PDB entry 6ESQ | X-ray diffraction, 2.95 A resolution | chains I and K of the 12 polymer chains in the assembly

Chain I (and K):
Molecule: HydroxyMethylGlutaryl-CoA synthase
Source organism: Methanothermococcus thermolithotrophicus
Notes: EC 2.3.3.10; engineered mutation(s): wild-type; chain K of this document is another copy of the same molecule, construct and numbering; everything in this record applies to it too
Chain sequence (349 residues; numbered 1 to 349; the number before each row is that of its first residue):
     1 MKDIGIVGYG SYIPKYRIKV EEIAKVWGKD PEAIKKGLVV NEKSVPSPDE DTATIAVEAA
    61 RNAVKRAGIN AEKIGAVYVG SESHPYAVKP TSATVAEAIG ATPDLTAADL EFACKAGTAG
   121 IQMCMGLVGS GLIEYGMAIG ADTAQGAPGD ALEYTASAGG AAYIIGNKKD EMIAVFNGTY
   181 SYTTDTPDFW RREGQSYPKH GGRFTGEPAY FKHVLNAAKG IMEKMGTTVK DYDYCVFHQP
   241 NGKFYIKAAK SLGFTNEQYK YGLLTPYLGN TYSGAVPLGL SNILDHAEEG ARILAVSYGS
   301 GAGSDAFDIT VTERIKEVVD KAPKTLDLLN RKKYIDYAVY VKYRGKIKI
Not modelled in the structure: 1, 349
Bound ions: Na+ near Val88 (its only coordinating residue here); K+: Glu111 (shared with Glu111(K) of chain K)
What the authors report for this chain:
  - catalytic residues: Cys114

Interface between chain I and chain K:
Pairs across the interface (103):
  Tyr78(I) with Met123(K), hydrophobic
  Glu82(I) with Val88(K)
  Tyr86(I) with Trp190(K); Arg191(K); Arg192(K)
  Ala87(I) with Arg191(K), hydrogen bond (backbone-backbone); Arg192(K); Glu193(K)
  Val88(I) with Glu82(K); Arg191(K), hydrogen bond (backbone-backbone)
  Lys89(I) with Asp185(K), salt bridge; Thr186(K); Trp190(K); Gly301(K), hydrogen bond (side chain-backbone)
  Pro90(I) with Phe112(K), hydrophobic; Gly301(K)
  Ala93(I) with Thr184(K); Asp185(K)
  Thr94(I) with Asp185(K), hydrogen bond
  Glu97(I) with Thr184(K); Asp185(K), hydrogen bond (side chain-backbone)
  Thr102(I) with Thr183(K)
  Pro103(I) with Ser181(K); Tyr182(K); Thr183(K), hydrogen bond (backbone-backbone)
  Asp104(I) with Tyr180(K), hydrogen bond; Ser181(K)
  Leu105(I) with Ser181(K), hydrogen bond (backbone-backbone); Tyr182(K); Thr183(K), hydrogen bond (backbone-side chain)
  Thr106(I) with Lys115(K), hydrogen bond; Gln122(K), hydrogen bond; Ser181(K), hydrogen bond; Asp305(K), hydrogen bond
  Ala107(I) with Phe112(K); Lys115(K), hydrogen bond (backbone-side chain)
  Ala108(I) with Glu111(K); Phe112(K), hydrophobic; Met123(K), hydrophobic
  Asp109(I) with Asp109(K); Leu110(K); Glu111(K), hydrogen bond (backbone-backbone)
  Leu110(I) with Asp109(K)
  Glu111(I) with Ala87(K); Ala108(K); Asp109(K), hydrogen bond (backbone-backbone); Glu111(K)
  Phe112(I) with Pro90(K), hydrophobic; Ala107(K); Ala108(K), hydrophobic
  Ala113(I) with Val88(K)
  Lys115(I) with Thr106(K); Ala107(K), hydrogen bond (side chain-backbone)
  Gln122(I) with Thr106(K), hydrogen bond; Leu127(K)
  Met123(I) with Tyr78(K), hydrophobic; Ala108(K), hydrophobic; Met123(K), hydrophobic
  Met125(I) with Leu132(K), hydrophobic
  Gly126(I) with Gly126(K); Leu127(K); Ser130(K); Leu132(K)
  Leu127(I) with Gln122(K); Gly126(K)
  Gly129(I) with Ser130(K)
  Ser130(I) with Gly126(K); Gly129(K); Ser130(K)
  Leu132(I) with Met125(K), hydrophobic; Gly126(K)
  Tyr180(I) with Asp104(K), hydrogen bond
  Ser181(I) with Pro103(K); Asp104(K); Leu105(K), hydrogen bond (backbone-backbone); Thr106(K), hydrogen bond
  Tyr182(I) with Pro103(K); Leu105(K)
  Thr183(I) with Thr102(K); Pro103(K), hydrogen bond (backbone-backbone); Leu105(K), hydrogen bond (side chain-backbone)
  Thr184(I) with Ala93(K); Pro103(K)
  Asp185(I) with Lys89(K), salt bridge; Thr94(K), hydrogen bond; Glu97(K)
  Thr186(I) with Lys89(K)
  Trp190(I) with Tyr86(K); Lys89(K)
  Arg191(I) with Tyr86(K); Ala87(K), hydrogen bond (backbone-backbone); Val88(K), hydrogen bond (backbone-backbone); Glu193(K), salt bridge
  Arg192(I) with Tyr86(K); Ala87(K)
  Glu193(I) with Pro85(K); Ala87(K); Arg191(K), salt bridge; Glu193(K)
  Ser300(I) with Pro90(K)
  Gly301(I) with Lys89(K), hydrogen bond (backbone-side chain); Pro90(K)
  Asp305(I) with Thr106(K)
Other interface residues (no listed pair), chain I (52 interface residues in all): His84, Pro85, Ser92, Ala119, Thr179, Pro187, Phe189
Other interface residues (no listed pair), chain K (50 interface residues in all): His84, Ala113, Ala119, Thr179, Pro187, Phe189

In short:
52 residues of chain I and 50 residues of chain K are in contact, with 27 hydrogen bonds and 4 salt bridges.
Among the polar pairs are Lys89(I)-Asp185(K), Arg191(I)-Glu193(K) and Lys89(I)-Gly301(K). From the paper: the
catalytic residue Cys114(I).
Chain I and chain K are both HydroxyMethylGlutaryl-CoA synthase (Methanothermococcus thermolithotrophicus);
the structure, Structure of the acetoacetyl-CoA thiolase/HMG-CoA synthase complex from Methanothermococcus
thermolithotrophicus soaked with acetyl-CoA, was determined by X-ray diffraction (same publication as 6ET9).
